5K5Q - chains N and E of the 8 polymer chains in the assembly; structure by X-ray diffraction, 2.65 A resolution.

Chain N:
Molecule: 32-nt DNA strand
Sequence (32 nucleotides; each row starts with the number of its first residue):
    13 AAATATGCTC TATGATTAAC ATAGAGCAAT TT

Chain E:
Name: AspA
Source organism: Sulfolobus sp. NOB8H2
UniProt: O93706 (O93706_9CREN); residues 2-93 here = UniProt positions 2-93
Amino-acid sequence (92 residues; row label = number of the first residue in the row):
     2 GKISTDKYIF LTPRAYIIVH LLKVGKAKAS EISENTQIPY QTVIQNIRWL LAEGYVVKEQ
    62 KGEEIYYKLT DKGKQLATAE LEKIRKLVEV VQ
Unresolved in the structure: 93

Interface between chain N and chain E:
Contacting residue pairs (14):
  DT29(N) with Tyr41(E), hydrogen bond to the phosphate
  DA30(N) with Arg49(E), salt bridge to the phosphate
  DA31(N) with Gln42(E), base contact
  DC32(N) with Gln42(E), base contact
  DG36(N) with Lys3(E), sugar contact; Ser5(E), hydrogen bond to the phosphate
  DA37(N) with Gly2(E), base contact; Lys3(E), base contact; Ile4(E), phosphate contact; Ser5(E), hydrogen bond to the phosphate; Thr6(E), hydrogen bond to the phosphate
  DG38(N) with Gly2(E), base contact; Ile4(E), phosphate contact
  DC39(N) with Gly2(E), base contact
Other interface residues (no listed pair), chain N (9 interface residues in all): DT28

Overview:
The interface between chain N and chain E involves 9 residues on one side and 8 on the other, with 4 hydrogen
bonds and 1 salt bridge. Polar pairs include DT29(N)-Tyr41(E), DG36(N)-Ser5(E) and DA37(N)-Ser5(E).
Here chain N is a 32-nt DNA strand and chain E is AspA (Sulfolobus sp. NOB8H2). Entry 5K5Q (Structure of
AspA-DNA complex: novel centromere bindng protein-centromere complex) was determined by X-ray diffraction.
